6ZP6 - chains Z and a of the 28 polymer chains in the assembly; structure by X-ray diffraction, 2.80 A resolution.

== Chain Z ==
Name: Proteasome subunit beta type-6
Organism: Saccharomyces cerevisiae S288C
Notes: EC 3.4.25.1
UniProt: P23724 (PSB6_YEAST); residues 1-222 here correspond to UniProt positions 20-241 (UniProt number = residue number + 19)
Amino-acid sequence (222 residues; each row starts with the number of its first residue):
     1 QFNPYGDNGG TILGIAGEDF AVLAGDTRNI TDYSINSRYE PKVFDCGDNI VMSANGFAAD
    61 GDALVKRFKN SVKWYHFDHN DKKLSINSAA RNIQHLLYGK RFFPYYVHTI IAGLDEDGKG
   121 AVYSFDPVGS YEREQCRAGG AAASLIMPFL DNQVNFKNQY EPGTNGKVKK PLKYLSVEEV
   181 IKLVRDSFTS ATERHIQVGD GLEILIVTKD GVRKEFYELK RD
Bound ions: Mg2+: Thr192, His195, Val198
Ligand contacts: Syrbactin inhibitor (QOB; N-[(2S,3R)-1-[[(5S,8S,10S)-5-methyl-10-oxidanyl-2,7-bis(oxidanylidene)-1,6-diazacyclododec-8-yl]amino]-3-oxidanyl-1-oxidanylidene-butan-2-yl]-5-phenyl-pentanamide): Tyr5, Pro104, Tyr106, Asp126, Pro127, Ser130

== Chain a ==
Name: Proteasome subunit beta type-7
Organism: Saccharomyces cerevisiae S288C
Notes: EC 3.4.25.1
UniProt: P30657 (PSB7_YEAST); residues -12 to 233 here correspond to UniProt positions 21-266 (UniProt number = residue number + 33)
Amino-acid sequence (246 residues; row label = number of the first residue in the row; numbers below 1 keep their minus sign (Thr-12 is residue -12)):
   -12 TQIANAGASP MVNTQQPIVT GTSVISMKYD NGVIIAADNL GSYGSLLRFN GVERLIPVGD
    48 NTVVGISGDI SDMQHIERLL KDLVTENAYD NPLADAEEAL EPSYIFEYLA TVMYQRRSKM
   108 NPLWNAIIVA GVQSNGDQFL RYVNLLGVTY SSPTLATGFG AHMANPLLRK VVDRESDIPK
   168 TTVQVAEEAI VNAMRVLYYR DARSSRNFSL AIIDKNTGLT FKKNLQVENM KWDFAKDIKG
   228 YGTQKI
Disordered / not traced: -12 to 0, 233

== Interface between chain Z and chain a ==
Pairs across the interface - 41 pairs, chain Z then chain a:
  Gln1(Z) with Thr1(a), hydrogen bond
  Phe2(Z) with Thr1(a); Arg104(a); Met107(a); Pro109(a), hydrophobic; Leu132(a), hydrophobic; Leu133(a), hydrophobic
  Asn3(Z) with Leu133(a)
  Pro4(Z) with Arg104(a), hydrogen bond (backbone-side chain); Met107(a), hydrophobic; Leu133(a)
  Asn8(Z) with Val135(a)
  Asn29(Z) with Tyr137(a)
  Ser34(Z) with His149(a), hydrogen bond
  Ile35(Z) with Arg156(a), hydrogen bond (backbone-side chain)
  Asn36(Z) with Tyr137(a); Ser139(a); Arg156(a)
  Ser37(Z) with Ser138(a), hydrogen bond (side chain-backbone)
  Glu40(Z) with Arg128(a), salt bridge; Tyr137(a); Ser138(a), hydrogen bond (side chain-backbone)
  Phe57(Z) with Arg104(a); Leu133(a); Val135(a), hydrophobic
  Ala59(Z) with Tyr101(a), hydrophobic; Leu133(a); Gly134(a); Val135(a)
  Asp60(Z) with Tyr101(a), hydrogen bond; Arg104(a), salt bridge
  Asp62(Z) with Thr136(a), hydrogen bond
  Ala63(Z) with Tyr101(a)
  Lys66(Z) with Glu94(a), salt bridge
  Lys100(Z) with Arg104(a)
  Phe103(Z) with Arg104(a); Ser105(a)
  Tyr105(Z) with Tyr101(a)
  Glu218(Z) with Arg161(a), salt bridge
  Arg221(Z) with Asp160(a), salt bridge; Arg161(a)
Also at the interface, not in a pair above, chain Z (25 interface residues in all): Tyr5, Arg38, Tyr39
Also at the interface, not in a pair above, chain a (22 interface residues in all): Trp111, Leu142

== Overview ==
25 residues of chain Z face 22 of chain a across their interface; the contacts include 8 hydrogen bonds and 5
salt bridges. Polar pairs include Glu40(Z)-Arg128(a), Asp60(Z)-Arg104(a) and Lys66(Z)-Glu94(a). Chain Z binds
Syrbactin inhibitor. Thr192(Z), His195(Z) and Val198(Z) form the Mg2+ site.
Chain Z is Proteasome subunit beta type-6 and chain a is Proteasome subunit beta type-7, both from
Saccharomyces cerevisiae S288C; the structure, Yeast 20S proteasome in complex with glidobactin-like natural
product HB334, was determined by X-ray diffraction together with 6ZOU and 6ZP8 from the same study.
